PDB entry 8YQU | electron microscopy, 2.85 A resolution | chains B and J of the 9 polymer chains in the assembly

== Chain B ==
Molecule: DNA-directed RNA polymerase subunit beta
Source organism: African swine fever virus
Notes: EC 2.7.7.6
UniProtKB: A0A2X0RU95 (A0A2X0RU95_ASF); residue numbers follow UniProt; this construct covers 1-1242
Chain sequence (1242 residues; each row starts with the number of its first residue):
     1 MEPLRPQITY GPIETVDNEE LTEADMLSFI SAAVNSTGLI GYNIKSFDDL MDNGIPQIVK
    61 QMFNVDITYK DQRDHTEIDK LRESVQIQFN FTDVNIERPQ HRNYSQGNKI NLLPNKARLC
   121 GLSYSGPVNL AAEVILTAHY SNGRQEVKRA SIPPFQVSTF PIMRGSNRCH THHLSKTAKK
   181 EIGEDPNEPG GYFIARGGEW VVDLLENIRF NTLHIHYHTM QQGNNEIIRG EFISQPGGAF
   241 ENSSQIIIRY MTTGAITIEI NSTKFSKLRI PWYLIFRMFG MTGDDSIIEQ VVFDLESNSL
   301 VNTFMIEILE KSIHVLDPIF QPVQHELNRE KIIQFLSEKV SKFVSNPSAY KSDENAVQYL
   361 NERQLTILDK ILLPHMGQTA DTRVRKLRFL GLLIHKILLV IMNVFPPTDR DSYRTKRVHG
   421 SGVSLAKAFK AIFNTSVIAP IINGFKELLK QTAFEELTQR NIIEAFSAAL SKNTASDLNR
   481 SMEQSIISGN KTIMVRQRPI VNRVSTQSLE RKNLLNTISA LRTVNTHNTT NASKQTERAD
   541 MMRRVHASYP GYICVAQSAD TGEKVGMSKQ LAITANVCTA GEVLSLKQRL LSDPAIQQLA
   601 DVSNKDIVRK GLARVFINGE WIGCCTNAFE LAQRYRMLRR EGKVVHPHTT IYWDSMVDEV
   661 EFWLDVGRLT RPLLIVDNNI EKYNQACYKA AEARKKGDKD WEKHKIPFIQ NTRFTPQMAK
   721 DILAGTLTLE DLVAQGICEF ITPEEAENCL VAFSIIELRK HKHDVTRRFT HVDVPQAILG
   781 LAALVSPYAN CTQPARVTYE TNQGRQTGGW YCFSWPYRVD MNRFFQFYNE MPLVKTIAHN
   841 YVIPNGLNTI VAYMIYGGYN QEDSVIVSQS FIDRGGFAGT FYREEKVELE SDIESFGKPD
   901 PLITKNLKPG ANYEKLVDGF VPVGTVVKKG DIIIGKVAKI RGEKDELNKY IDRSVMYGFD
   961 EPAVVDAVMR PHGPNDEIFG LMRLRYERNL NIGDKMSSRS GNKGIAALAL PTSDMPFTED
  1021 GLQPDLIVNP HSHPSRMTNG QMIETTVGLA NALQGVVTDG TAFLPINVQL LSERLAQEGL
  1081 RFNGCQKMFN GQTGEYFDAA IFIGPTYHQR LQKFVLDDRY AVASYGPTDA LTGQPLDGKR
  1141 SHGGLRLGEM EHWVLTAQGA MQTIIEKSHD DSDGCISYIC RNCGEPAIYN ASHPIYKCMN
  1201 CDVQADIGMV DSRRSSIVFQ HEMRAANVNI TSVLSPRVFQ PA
Not modelled in the structure: 1-3, 219-224, 490-503, 529-532, 941-948
Ion coordination: Zn2+: Cys-1180, Cys-1183, Cys-1198, Cys-1201

== Chain J ==
Molecule: M1249L
Source organism: African swine fever virus
UniProtKB: A0A2X0SDX8 (A0A2X0SDX8_ASF); residue numbers follow UniProt; this construct covers 1-1249
Chain sequence (1249 residues; each row starts with the number of its first residue):
     1 MEEVITIAQI VHRGTDILSL NNEEIEALVD EIYSTLKGSN DIKNIRLIDF LFTLKDFVNH
    61 VRAEQSKLPD LSMPIEAYIR QLLVDPDVVP IVSEKKKELR VRPSTRKEIF LINGTHLAVP
   121 AEAPIEIYGL KLRLKTFSPQ CFMRMAEIGS FSPETLGYVA SGANLTNFIR VFMKCVDQET
   181 WKKNGEGVVV TTKENIIQFT HQYIELYKFL RSGGHSWLIN RLAEEMVHRK LDREDQGSHI
   241 SNIVETEEIE PEENIKRVIF FLKELSTMYS VSPVFTSGYM PLLYDLYRAG YLEVLWNPVE
   301 QKFLQHAEQR EKEQMILQQV DMKLTEVITQ ARQYFKIMEE KIGRVQSDAI REILTMEGKV
   361 DDPNSILQEV IKACGKQEAE LITTEYLNIK KQWELQEKNA CAHLKLVKQL RSGLQYAELL
   421 KVLESIRVLY KEKNNTTNWN LCKACGFKLL CPHVDMLIQL QAAEASYDTM RTKLMKFSGI
   481 NKEKENNQGL IYSYFCKICG EELAHFIQED RTADVGIIGD LNSKLRVFIW QETMKACTFI
   541 HFGKLVDVKQ FANIAVNVCL PLVYSIENIK KEEDYDPLTQ LYAVIYIYAY ILNLIYSSQK
   601 NKEFLTITIH GMKADSSLNA YVTFLLEKMM QQYSGIINQL SEITDQWIAN NFREAFKKII
   661 HQNGLQGLSV QDDTKVLLTE ILLDPMYDYA ATVARIDGSI PMHKPRTPKE AEYEFKTVIG
   721 RTPAELLSQK EFYDKIYTSK YRPDFTQLTR LNDIYFQEES LRVWWGGRDE EKTSTLIYLR
   781 AYELFLKYLQ NAPNFNSELA EFKTYENAYG EQKALLAQQG FYNIFDPNTG RADQRTRLFE
   841 YKRLPISTLY DERGLPHKWT IYVYKAVDSS QKPAEIEVTR KDVIKKIDNH YALADLRCSV
   901 CHVLQHEVGQ LNIKKVQTAL KASLEFNTFY AFYESRCPKG GLHDFQDKKC VKCGLFTYII
   961 YDHLSQPELV HDYYNNYKDQ YDKEKMSIRS IQIKKDMTTP STETQPKPPQ EPWTFDYGKI
  1021 IKTAKILDIS PAVIEAIGAM EGRSYADIRE GQGAPPPPTS MDDPRLMAVD SAVRIFLYNY
  1081 NCLRHVSTFN KPPIHVERLV KHLSYEEKED LEKVLPNVVN EYHTTFKHLR VTDPASALLY
  1141 SIEFLCISFL TLYEIKEPSW VVNIVREFAL TELNTIIQSE KLLSKPGAFN FMIFGEDFVC
  1201 SGEDSSMDDI SAYSSPGLFG EDIIDRLDDP FSIEDVDISL DVLDNLAPQ
Not modelled in the structure: 1-73, 240-246, 518-671, 752-767, 992-1010, 1219-1226
Ion coordination: Zn2+ site 1: Cys-401, His-403, Cys-442; Zn2+ site 2: His-857, Cys-898, Cys-901; Zn2+ site 3: Cys-937, His-943, Cys-950, Cys-953

== Chain B / chain J interface ==
Pairs across the interface (253; chain B residue first):
  Glu-20(B) with Arg-831(J), salt bridge
  Thr-22(B) with Arg-831(J); Ala-832(J); Gln-834(J)
  Glu-23(B) with Gln-834(J), hydrogen bond
  Met-62(B) with Ser-1205(J)
  Phe-63(B) with Ser-1205(J)
  Asn-64(B) with Glu-1203(J); Asp-1204(J); Ser-1205(J), hydrogen bond (backbone-side chain)
  Val-65(B) with Asp-1204(J)
  Asp-66(B) with Ser-1201(J); Glu-1203(J); Asp-1204(J), hydrogen bond (backbone-side chain)
  Ile-67(B) with Val-1199(J); Ser-1206(J); Met-1207(J), hydrophobic
  Thr-68(B) with Asp-1197(J); Phe-1198(J); Val-1199(J), hydrogen bond (backbone-backbone)
  Tyr-69(B) with Met-1192(J); Phe-1198(J), hydrophobic
  Lys-70(B) with Met-1192(J); Asp-1197(J)
  Glu-83(B) with Asn-1190(J)
  Ser-84(B) with Phe-1191(J); Met-1192(J)
  Arg-98(B) with Tyr-788(J)
  Asn-103(B) with Leu-677(J); Glu-680(J); Ile-681(J); Phe-732(J)
  Tyr-104(B) with Leu-677(J), hydrophobic; Glu-680(J), hydrogen bond (backbone-side chain); Leu-727(J), hydrophobic; Gln-729(J)
  Asn-108(B) with Lys-730(J)
  Ile-110(B) with Tyr-733(J)
  Asn-111(B) with Tyr-733(J), hydrogen bond (backbone-side chain)
  Leu-113(B) with Met-686(J)
  Asn-115(B) with Pro-685(J)
  Lys-116(B) with Glu-680(J), hydrogen bond (side chain-backbone)
  His-139(B) with Phe-1191(J)
  Gly-143(B) with Ala-1188(J)
  His-170(B) with Tyr-788(J), hydrogen bond
  His-173(B) with Tyr-788(J); Phe-795(J); Leu-799(J)
  Leu-174(B) with Phe-785(J), hydrophobic; Tyr-788(J), hydrophobic; Lys-803(J), hydrogen bond (backbone-side chain)
  Ser-175(B) with Ala-781(J); Phe-802(J); Glu-806(J)
  Lys-176(B) with Glu-806(J), hydrogen bond (backbone-side chain)
  Thr-177(B) with Ile-777(J); Tyr-778(J); Ala-781(J); Glu-806(J), hydrogen bond (backbone-side chain)
  Lys-180(B) with Lys-813(J)
  Glu-181(B) with Tyr-689(J); Tyr-778(J)
  Ile-182(B) with Pro-685(J)
  Asn-207(B) with Ser-1215(J)
  Ile-233(B) with Pro-1216(J)
  Asn-242(B) with Tyr-1213(J)
  Ser-243(B) with Pro-1216(J)
  Gln-245(B) with Pro-1216(J); Gly-1217(J)
  Ser-262(B) with Ala-1212(J)
  Thr-263(B) with Asp-1208(J); Asp-1209(J), hydrogen bond (backbone-backbone); Ala-1212(J)
  Lys-264(B) with Gly-1202(J); Asp-1204(J), hydrogen bond (side chain-backbone); Asp-1208(J), salt bridge
  Gly-280(B) with Met-1067(J); Ser-1071(J)
  Met-281(B) with Met-1067(J), hydrophobic
  Thr-282(B) with Ser-1071(J), hydrogen bond; Arg-1074(J)
  Gly-283(B) with Arg-1074(J)
  Asp-285(B) with Lys-1127(J), salt bridge
  Leu-327(B) with Ser-1071(J); Ile-1075(J); Tyr-1078(J), hydrophobic
  Asn-328(B) with Ser-1179(J), hydrogen bond
  Arg-329(B) with Gly-1038(J); Glu-1041(J), salt bridge; Ala-1068(J); Glu-1180(J), salt bridge; Leu-1183(J)
  Glu-330(B) with Ser-1179(J); Leu-1182(J)
  Lys-342(B) with Phe-1198(J)
  Phe-343(B) with Phe-1194(J); Glu-1196(J); Phe-1198(J); Cys-1200(J)
  Val-344(B) with Phe-1194(J)
  Ser-345(B) with Phe-1194(J), hydrogen bond (backbone-backbone); Gly-1195(J), hydrogen bond (side chain-backbone); Glu-1196(J)
  Asn-346(B) with Ile-1193(J); Phe-1194(J); Gly-1195(J)
  Ala-349(B) with Ile-1193(J)
  Tyr-350(B) with Ile-1193(J), hydrophobic
  Asp-353(B) with Phe-1189(J)
  Glu-354(B) with Leu-1182(J)
  Asn-355(B) with Pro-1186(J); Gly-1187(J), hydrogen bond (side chain-backbone); Ala-1188(J); Phe-1189(J)
  Ala-356(B) with Ile-1193(J), hydrophobic; Phe-1194(J), hydrophobic
  Val-357(B) with Leu-1182(J), hydrophobic
  Gln-358(B) with Lys-1181(J), hydrogen bond (side chain-backbone); Leu-1182(J); Ser-1184(J); Lys-1185(J); Pro-1186(J)
  Tyr-359(B) with Pro-1186(J), hydrophobic; Phe-1189(J), hydrophobic; Phe-1191(J), hydrophobic; Val-1199(J); Cys-1200(J), hydrogen bond (side chain-backbone); Ser-1201(J)
  Leu-360(B) with Phe-1194(J), hydrophobic
  Asn-361(B) with Leu-1182(J), hydrogen bond (side chain-backbone); Leu-1183(J)
  Glu-362(B) with Gly-1042(J); Leu-1183(J); Ser-1184(J)
  Arg-363(B) with Cys-1200(J), hydrogen bond; Ser-1201(J); Gly-1202(J)
  Leu-365(B) with Glu-1041(J); Leu-1183(J), hydrophobic
  Thr-366(B) with Gly-1202(J); Glu-1203(J)
  Ile-367(B) with Gly-1202(J)
  Lys-370(B) with Glu-1203(J), salt bridge
  Ala-380(B) with Pro-1064(J)
  Asp-381(B) with Asp-1062(J); Pro-1064(J)
  Arg-383(B) with Glu-1041(J), salt bridge
  Val-384(B) with Asp-1062(J); Pro-1064(J), hydrophobic; Met-1067(J), hydrophobic; Arg-1130(J)
  Arg-388(B) with Asp-1062(J), salt bridge
  Lys-427(B) with Tyr-1213(J); Ser-1214(J); Ser-1215(J)
  Lys-430(B) with Tyr-1213(J)
  Ala-431(B) with Ile-1210(J), hydrophobic; Tyr-1213(J), hydrophobic
  Asn-434(B) with Ile-1210(J); Tyr-1213(J), hydrogen bond
  Thr-435(B) with Ile-1210(J)
  Ile-438(B) with Ser-1206(J)
  Lys-534(B) with Leu-1227(J); Asp-1228(J); Pro-1230(J)
  Ala-539(B) with Pro-1230(J), hydrophobic; Phe-1231(J)
  Arg-543(B) with Phe-1231(J)
  Asp-560(B) with Pro-1248(J)
  Thr-561(B) with Leu-1246(J); Ala-1247(J); Pro-1248(J)
  Glu-563(B) with Asp-1229(J); Phe-1231(J); Ser-1232(J)
  Leu-599(B) with Asp-1062(J)
  Ala-600(B) with Ser-1060(J); Met-1061(J)
  Val-602(B) with Met-1061(J)
  Ser-603(B) with Met-1061(J); Val-1131(J)
  Ile-756(B) with Gln-834(J)
  Arg-796(B) with Gln-1249(J), hydrogen bond (side chain-backbone)
  Tyr-799(B) with Pro-1248(J)
  Asn-906(B) with Tyr-494(J); Phe-506(J)
  Leu-907(B) with Tyr-494(J), hydrogen bond (backbone-side chain)
  Pro-909(B) with Ile-491(J); Tyr-492(J); Ser-493(J); Tyr-494(J), hydrophobic; Phe-506(J)
  Gly-910(B) with Glu-485(J)
  Ala-911(B) with Lys-482(J)
  Asn-912(B) with Lys-482(J); Glu-485(J)
  Tyr-913(B) with Lys-482(J)
  Lys-928(B) with Glu-485(J), salt bridge
  Lys-929(B) with Asn-486(J), hydrogen bond (backbone-side chain); Gln-488(J), hydrogen bond (side chain-backbone); Gly-489(J); Leu-490(J)
  Ile-951(B) with Glu-509(J)
  Arg-953(B) with Glu-509(J), salt bridge; Arg-511(J)
  Met-956(B) with Leu-490(J), hydrophobic
  Pro-971(B) with Leu-683(J), hydrophobic
  His-972(B) with Val-676(J); Thr-679(J), hydrogen bond; Glu-680(J)
  Lys-995(B) with Asp-1244(J), salt bridge
  Lys-1003(B) with Gln-1249(J)
  Arg-1036(B) with Gln-1249(J), hydrogen bond (side chain-backbone)
  Gln-1054(B) with Tyr-822(J), hydrogen bond
  Val-1056(B) with Tyr-822(J), hydrophobic
  Val-1057(B) with Phe-821(J); Tyr-822(J), hydrogen bond (backbone-backbone)
  Thr-1058(B) with Tyr-822(J)
  Asp-1059(B) with Phe-821(J)
  Pro-1065(B) with Asp-833(J); Gln-834(J); Thr-836(J)
  Ile-1066(B) with Thr-836(J)
  Asn-1067(B) with Arg-835(J); Arg-837(J)
  Gln-1069(B) with Arg-837(J), hydrogen bond
  Leu-1070(B) with Asp-833(J); Arg-835(J)
  Leu-1071(B) with Ile-824(J), hydrophobic
  Arg-1074(B) with Ile-824(J)
  Tyr-1125(B) with Ile-491(J); Tyr-492(J); Ser-493(J)
  Gly-1126(B) with Tyr-492(J)
  Pro-1127(B) with Tyr-492(J); Ile-507(J), hydrophobic
  His-1142(B) with Tyr-492(J)
  Arg-1146(B) with Asp-1237(J), salt bridge
  Gly-1148(B) with Asp-1237(J)
  Glu-1149(B) with Asp-1237(J), hydrogen bond (backbone-side chain)
  Met-1150(B) with Asp-1237(J)
  Asn-1182(B) with Ile-148(J)
  Ala-1191(B) with Gln-415(J)
  Ser-1192(B) with Leu-414(J); Gln-415(J); Tyr-416(J), hydrogen bond
  His-1193(B) with Gln-415(J)
  Pro-1194(B) with Gln-415(J)
  Gln-1204(B) with Ser-150(J); Phe-151(J)
  Pro-1241(B) with Glu-234(J); Asp-235(J)
  Ala-1242(B) with Asp-235(J)
Also at the interface, not in a pair above, chain B (167 interface residues in all): Leu-21, Arg-102, Cys-120, His-172, Ala-178, Asn-261, Phe-279, Ser-286, His-325, Ile-333, His-527, Ser-533, Thr-536, Asp-540, Arg-759, Met-831, Lys-835, Pro-901, Lys-908, Glu-914, Gly-930, Met-969, Arg-970, Lys-1113, Glu-1151
Also at the interface, not in a pair above, chain J (135 interface residues in all): Gly-413, Arg-471, Asp-684, Leu-726, Leu-789, Asn-796, Gln-819, Gly-820, Asp-1063, Gln-1178, Val-1236, Leu-1243

== Summary ==
167 residues of chain B and 135 residues of chain J are in contact; the contacts include 34 hydrogen bonds and
12 salt bridges. Polar pairs include Glu-20(B)/Arg-831(J), Lys-264(B)/Asp-1208(J) and Asp-285(B)/Lys-1127(J).
Cys-1180(B), Cys-1183(B), Cys-1198(B) and Cys-1201(B) coordinate Zn2+.
Chain B is DNA-directed RNA polymerase subunit beta and chain J is M1249L, both from African swine fever
virus; the structure, African swine fever virus RNA Polymerase-M1249L complex1, was determined by electron
microscopy, deposited together with 8YQT, 8YQV, 8YQW, 8YQX, 8YQY and 8YQZ.
